Entry 7XT4 (electron microscopy, 3.08 A resolution); this record covers chains a and B of the 4 polymer chains in the assembly.

[Chain a]
Molecule: 46-nt RNA strand
Sequence (46 nucleotides; each row starts with the number of its first residue):
     1 CUCUAGUAACAGCCGUGGAGUCCGGGGCAGAAAAUUGGGUACCGUG
Unresolved in the structure: 1-23, 45-46

[Chain B]
Protein: RAMP superfamily protein
Organism: Candidatus Scalindua brodae
Reference sequence: A0A0B0EGF3 (A0A0B0EGF3_9BACT); residues 6-1722 here correspond to UniProt positions 1-1717 (UniProt number = residue number - 5)
Chain sequence (1722 residues; numbered 1 to 1722; the number before each row is that of its first residue):
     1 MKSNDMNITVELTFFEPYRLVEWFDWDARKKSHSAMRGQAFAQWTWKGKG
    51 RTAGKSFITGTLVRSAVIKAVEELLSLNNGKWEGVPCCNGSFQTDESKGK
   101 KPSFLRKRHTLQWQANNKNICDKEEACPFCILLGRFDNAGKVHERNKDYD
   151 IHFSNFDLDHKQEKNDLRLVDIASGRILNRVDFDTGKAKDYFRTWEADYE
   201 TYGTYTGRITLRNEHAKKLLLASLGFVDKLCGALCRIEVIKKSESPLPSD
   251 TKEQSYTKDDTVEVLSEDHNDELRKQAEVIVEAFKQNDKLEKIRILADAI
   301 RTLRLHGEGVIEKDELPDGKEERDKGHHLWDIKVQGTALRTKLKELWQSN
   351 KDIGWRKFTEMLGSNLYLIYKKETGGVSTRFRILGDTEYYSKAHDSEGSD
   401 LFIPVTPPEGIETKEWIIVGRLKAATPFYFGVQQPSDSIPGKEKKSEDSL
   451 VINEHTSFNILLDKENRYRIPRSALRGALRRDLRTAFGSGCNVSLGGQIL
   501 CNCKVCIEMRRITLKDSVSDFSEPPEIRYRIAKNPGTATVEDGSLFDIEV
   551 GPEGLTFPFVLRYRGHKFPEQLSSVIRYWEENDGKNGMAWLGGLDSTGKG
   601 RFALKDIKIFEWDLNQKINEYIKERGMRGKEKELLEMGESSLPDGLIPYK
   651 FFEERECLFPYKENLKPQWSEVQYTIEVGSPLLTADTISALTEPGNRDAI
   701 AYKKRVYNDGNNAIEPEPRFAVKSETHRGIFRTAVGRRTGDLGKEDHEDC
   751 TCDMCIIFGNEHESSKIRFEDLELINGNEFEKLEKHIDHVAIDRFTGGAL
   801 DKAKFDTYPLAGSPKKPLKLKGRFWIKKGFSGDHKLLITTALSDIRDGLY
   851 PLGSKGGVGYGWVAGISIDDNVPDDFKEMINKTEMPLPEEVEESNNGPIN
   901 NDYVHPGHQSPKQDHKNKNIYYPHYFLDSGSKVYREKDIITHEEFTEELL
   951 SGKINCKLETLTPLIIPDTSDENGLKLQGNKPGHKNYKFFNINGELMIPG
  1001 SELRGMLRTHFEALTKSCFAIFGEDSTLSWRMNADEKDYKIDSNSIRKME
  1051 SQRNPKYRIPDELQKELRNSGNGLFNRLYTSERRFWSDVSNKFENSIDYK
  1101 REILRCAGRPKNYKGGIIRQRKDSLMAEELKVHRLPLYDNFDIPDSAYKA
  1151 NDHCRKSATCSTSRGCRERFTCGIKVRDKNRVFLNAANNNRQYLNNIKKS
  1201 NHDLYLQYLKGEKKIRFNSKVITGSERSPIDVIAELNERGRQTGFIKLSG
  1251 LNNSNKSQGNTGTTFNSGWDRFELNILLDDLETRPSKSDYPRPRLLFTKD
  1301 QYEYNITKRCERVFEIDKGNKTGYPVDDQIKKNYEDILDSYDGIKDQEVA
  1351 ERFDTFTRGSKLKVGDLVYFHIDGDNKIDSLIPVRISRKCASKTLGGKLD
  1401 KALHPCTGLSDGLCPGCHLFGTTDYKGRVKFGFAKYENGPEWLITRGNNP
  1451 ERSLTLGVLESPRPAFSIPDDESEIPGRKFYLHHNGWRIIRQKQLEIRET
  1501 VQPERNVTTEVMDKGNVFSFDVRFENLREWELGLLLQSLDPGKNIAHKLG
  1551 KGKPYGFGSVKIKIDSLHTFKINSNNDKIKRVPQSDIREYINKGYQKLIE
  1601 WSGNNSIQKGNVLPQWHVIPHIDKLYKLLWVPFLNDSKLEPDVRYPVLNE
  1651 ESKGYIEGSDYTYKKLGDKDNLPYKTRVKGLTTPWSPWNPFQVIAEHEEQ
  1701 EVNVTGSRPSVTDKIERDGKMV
Unresolved in the structure: 1-4, 242-265, 393-394, 443-453, 884-896, 1028-1392, 1573-1576, 1606-1611, 1693-1722
Sequence notes: conflict Met1, Lys2, Ser3, Asn4, Asp5
Ion coordination: Zn2+ site 1: Cys88, Cys121, Cys127, Cys130; Zn2+ site 2: Cys491, Cys501, Cys503, Cys506; Zn2+ site 3: His747, Cys750, Cys752, Cys755; Zn2+ site 4: Cys1018, Cys1406, Cys1414, Cys1417
From the paper describing this entry:
  - conformationally variable residues (loop rearrangement): Gly376 to Asp386
  - binding site for the 46-nt RNA strand (chain a): Leu384 to Tyr389
  - mutagenesis - R37E, Y367A, R382A, R476E, H762A: decreased catalytic activity
  - catalytic residues: Asp547, Asp806
  - mutagenesis - D547A, D547A/D698A: abolished catalytic activity

[Interface between chain a and chain B]
Residue-residue contacts (75):
  G25(a) with Glu1460(B), base contact; Gln1502(B), phosphate contact; Arg1505(B), salt bridge to the phosphate
  G26(a) with Leu1459(B), base contact; Glu1460(B), base contact; Ser1461(B), base contact; Arg1505(B), salt bridge to the phosphate
  G27(a) with Ala799(B), base contact
  C28(a) with Leu800(B), sugar contact; Asp801(B), sugar contact; Lys802(B), hydrogen bond to the sugar; Ala803(B), sugar contact
  A29(a) with Lys320(B), hydrogen bond to the sugar; Arg323(B), salt bridge to the phosphate; Lys802(B), phosphate contact; Lys804(B), hydrogen bond to the sugar
  G30(a) with Lys320(B), salt bridge to the phosphate; Arg323(B), salt bridge to the phosphate; Asp698(B), base contact; Lys802(B), hydrogen bond to the sugar; Ala803(B), base contact; Lys804(B), sugar contact; Phe805(B), base contact
  A31(a) with Lys292(B), salt bridge to the phosphate; His328(B), salt bridge to the phosphate; Lys802(B), sugar contact
  A32(a) with Thr1423(B), base contact
  A33(a) with Val540(B), base contact
  A34(a) with Val540(B), base contact; Glu541(B), hydrogen bond to the sugar; Asp542(B), sugar contact; Gly543(B), hydrogen bond to the sugar; Ser544(B), sugar contact; Leu545(B), base contact
  U35(a) with Arg294(B), hydrogen bond to the sugar; Gly543(B), phosphate contact; Leu545(B), sugar contact
  U36(a) with Tyr367(B), hydrogen bond to the phosphate; Lys371(B), salt bridge to the phosphate; Ser457(B), base contact; Phe458(B), base contact; Gly543(B), hydrogen bond to the sugar; Leu545(B), sugar contact; Phe546(B), base contact
  G38(a) with Arg380(B), base contact; Glu761(B), hydrogen bond to the base
  G39(a) with Lys187(B), base contact; Arg380(B), salt bridge to the phosphate; Arg382(B), salt bridge to the phosphate; Ile383(B), phosphate contact; Glu761(B), hydrogen bond to the sugar
  U40(a) with Lys187(B), sugar contact; Ala188(B), hydrogen bond to the sugar; Lys189(B), sugar contact; Tyr191(B), base contact; Arg382(B), salt bridge to the phosphate; Thr387(B), base contact
  A41(a) with Lys189(B), phosphate contact; Asp190(B), hydrogen bond to the sugar; Leu384(B), base contact; Asp386(B), base contact; Thr387(B), base contact; Glu388(B), base contact; Tyr389(B), sugar contact
  C42(a) with Arg180(B), hydrogen bond to the base; Asp182(B), base contact; Lys189(B), base contact; Asn492(B), base contact; Ser494(B), sugar contact
  C43(a) with Arg180(B), base contact; Tyr389(B), base contact; Ser494(B), hydrogen bond to the sugar; Leu495(B), hydrogen bond to the base; Gly496(B), hydrogen bond to the sugar
  G44(a) with Gly496(B), phosphate contact
Other interface residues (no listed pair), chain a (21 interface residues in all): G24, G37
Other interface residues (no listed pair), chain B (58 interface residues in all): Ile295, Asp298, Glu321, Ser378, Gly385, Val493, Gly497, Leu1648

[Summary]
21 residues of chain a and 58 residues of chain B are in contact, with 17 hydrogen bonds and 11 salt bridges.
Polar pairs include G38(a)-Glu761(B), C42(a)-Arg180(B) and C43(a)-Leu495(B). The paper reports catalytic
residues Asp547(B) and Asp806(B); R37E, Y367A and R382A of chain B, among others, reduce catalytic activity; 7
substitutions were tested in all.
Here chain a is a 46-nt RNA strand and chain B is RAMP superfamily protein (Candidatus Scalindua brodae).
Entry 7XT4 (Structure of Craspase-NTR) was determined by electron microscopy together with 7XSO, 7XSP, 7XSQ,
7XSR and 7XSS from the same study.
